Entry 3D9U (X-ray diffraction, 2.30 A resolution); this record covers chains A and B.

# Chain A
Name: Baculoviral IAP repeat-containing protein 2
Organism: Homo sapiens
UniProt: Q13490 (BIRC2_HUMAN); residues 254-346 here correspond to UniProt positions 260-352 (UniProt number = residue number + 6)
Amino-acid sequence (97 residues; row label = number of the first residue in the row):
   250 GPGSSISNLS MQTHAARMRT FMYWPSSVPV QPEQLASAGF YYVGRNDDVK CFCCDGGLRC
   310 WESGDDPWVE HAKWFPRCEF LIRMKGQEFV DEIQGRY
Unresolved in the structure: 250-253, 346
Differences from the reference sequence: expression tag (250-253)
UniProt features mapped onto this chain:
  - binding site (Zn(2+)): C300, C303, H320, C327

# Chain B
Name: Smac/diablo
Amino-acid sequence (6 residues; each row starts with the number of its first residue):
     1 AVPIAQ

# Interface between chain A and chain B
Residue-residue contacts - 16 pairs, chain A then chain B:
  D297(A) with I4(B)
  V298(A) with I4(B)
  G306(A) with P3(B); I4(B), hydrogen bond (backbone-backbone)
  L307(A) with V2(B); P3(B); I4(B)
  R308(A) with A1(B); V2(B), hydrogen bond (backbone-backbone); I4(B)
  C309(A) with A1(B)
  W310(A) with A1(B), hydrophobic
  D314(A) with A1(B), hydrogen bond (side chain-backbone)
  E319(A) with A1(B), hydrogen bond (side chain-backbone)
  W323(A) with A1(B), hydrogen bond (side chain-backbone); P3(B), hydrophobic
Interface residues without a listed pair, chain A (11 interface residues in all): E311

# Summary
11 residues of chain A face 4 of chain B across their interface, with 5 hydrogen bonds. Among the polar pairs
are D314(A)-A1(B), E319(A)-A1(B) and W323(A)-A1(B). UniProt lists 4 Zn2+-binding residues on chain A.
Chain A is Baculoviral IAP repeat-containing protein 2 (Homo sapiens) and chain B is Smac/diablo; the
structure, The BIR3 domain of cIAP1 in complex with the N terminal peptide from SMAC/DIABLO (AVPIAQ), was
determined by X-ray diffraction together with 3D9T from the same study.
